PDB entry 5OV3 | X-ray diffraction, 2.45 A resolution | chains B and C of the 3 polymer chains in the assembly

[Chain B]
Molecule: Retinoblastoma-binding protein 5
Organism: Mus musculus
UniProtKB: Q8BX09 (RBBP5_MOUSE); residue numbers follow UniProt; this construct covers 2-380
Amino-acid sequence (381 residues; numbered 0 to 380; the number before each row is that of its first residue; numbering starts at 0):
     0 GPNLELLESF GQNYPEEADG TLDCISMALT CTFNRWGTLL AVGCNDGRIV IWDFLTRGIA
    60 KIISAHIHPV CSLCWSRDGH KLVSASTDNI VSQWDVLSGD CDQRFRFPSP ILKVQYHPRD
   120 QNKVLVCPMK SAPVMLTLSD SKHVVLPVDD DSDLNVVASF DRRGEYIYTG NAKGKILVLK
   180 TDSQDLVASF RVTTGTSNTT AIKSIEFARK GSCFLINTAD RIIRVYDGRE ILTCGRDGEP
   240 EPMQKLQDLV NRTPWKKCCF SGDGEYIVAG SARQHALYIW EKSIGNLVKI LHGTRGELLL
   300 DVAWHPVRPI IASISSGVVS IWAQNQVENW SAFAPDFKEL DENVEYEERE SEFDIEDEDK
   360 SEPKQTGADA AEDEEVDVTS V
Disordered / not traced: 0-16, 334-380
Construct notes: expression tag (0-1); variant Lys363 (Glu in Q8BX09)
Curated features (UniProtKB/Swiss-Prot):
  - region: Ser330 to Gly366 (Interaction with ASH2L), Glu371 to Val380 (Interaction with WDR5)
  - modified residue: Thr252 (Phosphothreonine), Ser350 (Phosphoserine)
  - cross-link: Lys129 (Glycyl lysine isopeptide (Lys-Gly) (interchain with G-Cter in SUMO2))

[Chain C]
Molecule: Retinoblastoma-binding protein 5
Organism: Mus musculus
UniProtKB: Q8BX09 (RBBP5_MOUSE); numbering as in UniProt (aligned over 361-366)
Amino-acid sequence (6 residues; numbered 361 to 366; the number before each row is that of its first residue):
   361 EPKQTG
Construct notes: variant Lys363 (Glu in Q8BX09)

[Chain B / chain C interface]
Contacting residue pairs - 13 pairs, chain B then chain C:
  Leu286(B) - Glu361(C)
  Val287(B) - Glu361(C)
  Val287(B) - Pro362(C)
  Lys288(B) - Pro362(C)
  Ile289(B) - Pro362(C)  hydrogen bond (backbone-backbone)
  Ile289(B) - Lys363(C)
  Ile289(B) - Gln364(C)  hydrogen bond (backbone-backbone)
  Leu290(B) - Gln364(C)
  His291(B) - Lys363(C)  hydrogen bond
  His291(B) - Gln364(C)  hydrogen bond (backbone-backbone)
  His291(B) - Thr365(C)
  His291(B) - Gly366(C)  hydrogen bond (backbone-backbone)
  Thr293(B) - Gly366(C)
Also at the interface, not in a pair above, chain B (9 interface residues in all): Gly292, Trp321

[Overview]
The interface between chain B and chain C involves 9 residues on one side and 6 on the other; the contacts
include 5 hydrogen bonds. Among the polar pairs are His291(B)-Lys363(C), Ile289(B)-Pro362(C) and
Ile289(B)-Gln364(C).
Chain B is Retinoblastoma-binding protein 5 and chain C is Retinoblastoma-binding protein 5, both from Mus
musculus; the structure, Structure of the RbBP5 beta-propeller domain, was determined by X-ray diffraction.
